4ZU4 - chains A and B; structure by X-ray diffraction, 1.70 A resolution.

Chain A (and B):
Name: WxcM-like protein
Organism: Shewanella denitrificans (strain OS217 / ATCC BAA-1090 / DSM 15013)
Notes: fragment: Ketosiomerase domain; chain B of this document is another copy of the same molecule, construct and numbering; everything in this record applies to it too
UniProtKB: Q12KT8 (Q12KT8_SHEDO); numbering as in UniProt (aligned over 160-304)
Sequence (148 residues; numbered 157 to 304; the number before each row is that of its first residue):
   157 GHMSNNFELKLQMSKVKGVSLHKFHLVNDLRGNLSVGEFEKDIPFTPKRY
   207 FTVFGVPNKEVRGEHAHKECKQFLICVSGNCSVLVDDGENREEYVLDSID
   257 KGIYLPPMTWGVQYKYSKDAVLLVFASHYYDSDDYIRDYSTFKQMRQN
Disordered / not traced: 157-160 (chain B: 157-160, 303-304)
Construct notes: expression tag (157-159)
Ion coordination: Na+: Asp294, Ser296 (shared with 2 residues of chain C)
Ligand contacts:
  - dTDP-4,6-dideoxy-4-formamido-glucose (4TG), molecule 1: His181, Val183, Arg187, Leu190, Val192
  - dTDP-4,6-dideoxy-4-formamido-glucose (4TG), molecule 2: Arg205, Phe207, Val209, Arg218, Gly219, His221, His223, Gln228, Thr265, Gly267, Gln269, Leu278, Val280, Tyr286, Tyr291
Reported in the primary citation:
  - binding site for dTDP-4,6-dideoxy-4-formamido-glucose: Arg187, Arg205, Phe207, Arg218, His221, His223, Gln228, Tyr286, Tyr291
  - catalytic residues: His221, His223

Chain A / chain B interface:
Contacting residue pairs (85):
  Phe180(A) - Tyr206(B)
  Leu182(A) - Phe210(B)  hydrophobic
  Leu186(A) - Pro213(B)
  Arg187(A) - Val212(B)
  Arg187(A) - Pro213(B)
  Arg187(A) - Glu216(B)  salt bridge
  Arg187(A) - Val217(B)
  Arg187(A) - Arg218(B)  hydrogen bond (backbone-side chain)
  Gly188(A) - Phe210(B)
  Gly188(A) - Gly211(B)
  Asn189(A) - Thr208(B)
  Asn189(A) - Val209(B)
  Asn189(A) - Phe210(B)  hydrogen bond (backbone-backbone)
  Asn189(A) - Gly211(B)
  Leu190(A) - Phe207(B)  hydrophobic
  Leu190(A) - Thr208(B)
  Ser191(A) - Phe207(B)
  Ser191(A) - Thr208(B)  hydrogen bond
  Val192(A) - Arg205(B)
  Val192(A) - Tyr206(B)
  Val192(A) - Phe207(B)  hydrophobic
  Gly193(A) - Arg205(B)
  Gly193(A) - Tyr206(B)  hydrogen bond (backbone-backbone)
  Glu194(A) - Lys204(B)
  Glu194(A) - Tyr285(B)
  Phe195(A) - Pro203(B)
  Phe195(A) - Lys204(B)  hydrogen bond (backbone-backbone)
  Phe195(A) - Arg205(B)
  Phe195(A) - Tyr285(B)  hydrogen bond (backbone-side chain)
  Ile199(A) - Tyr206(B)  hydrophobic
  Thr202(A) - Thr202(B)
  Pro203(A) - Phe195(B)
  Pro203(A) - Thr202(B)
  Lys204(A) - Glu194(B)
  Lys204(A) - Phe195(B)  hydrogen bond (backbone-backbone)
  Arg205(A) - Val192(B)
  Arg205(A) - Gly193(B)
  Arg205(A) - Glu194(B)
  Arg205(A) - Phe195(B)
  Tyr206(A) - Phe180(B)
  Tyr206(A) - Val192(B)
  Tyr206(A) - Gly193(B)  hydrogen bond (backbone-backbone)
  Tyr206(A) - Ile199(B)  hydrophobic
  Tyr206(A) - Ile231(B)
  Tyr206(A) - Phe281(B)  hydrophobic
  Phe207(A) - Leu190(B)  hydrophobic
  Phe207(A) - Ser191(B)
  Phe207(A) - Val192(B)  hydrophobic
  Thr208(A) - Asn189(B)
  Thr208(A) - Leu190(B)
  Thr208(A) - Ser191(B)  hydrogen bond
  Thr208(A) - Ile255(B)
  Val209(A) - Asn189(B)
  Val209(A) - Leu190(B)  hydrophobic
  Phe210(A) - Leu182(B)  hydrophobic
  Phe210(A) - Gly188(B)
  Phe210(A) - Asn189(B)  hydrogen bond (backbone-backbone)
  Phe210(A) - Ser191(B)
  Phe210(A) - Ile255(B)  hydrophobic
  Gly211(A) - Gly188(B)
  Val212(A) - Arg187(B)
  Pro213(A) - Leu186(B)
  Pro213(A) - Arg187(B)
  Pro213(A) - Gly188(B)
  Glu216(A) - Leu186(B)
  Glu216(A) - Arg187(B)
  Val217(A) - Arg187(B)
  Arg218(A) - Asp185(B)  salt bridge
  Arg218(A) - Arg187(B)  hydrogen bond (side chain-backbone)
  Arg218(A) - Gly188(B)
  Arg218(A) - Asn189(B)
  Ile231(A) - Tyr206(B)
  Val233(A) - Val233(B)  hydrophobic
  Val233(A) - Val277(B)
  Ser234(A) - Ser234(B)
  Ile255(A) - Thr208(B)
  Ile255(A) - Phe210(B)  hydrophobic
  Ile255(A) - Val277(B)  hydrophobic
  Val277(A) - Val233(B)
  Val277(A) - Ile255(B)  hydrophobic
  Phe281(A) - Phe281(B)  hydrophobic
  Tyr285(A) - Glu194(B)
  Tyr285(A) - Phe195(B)  hydrogen bond (side chain-backbone)
  Tyr285(A) - Lys197(B)
  Tyr286(A) - Glu194(B)  hydrogen bond (backbone-side chain)
Interface residues without a listed pair, chain A (39 interface residues in all): Glu196, Gly219, Leu279
Interface residues without a listed pair, chain B (40 interface residues in all): Glu196, Leu279, Tyr286

Summary:
39 residues of chain A and 40 residues of chain B are in contact, with 13 hydrogen bonds and 2 salt bridges.
Among the polar pairs are Arg187(A)-Glu216(B), Arg218(A)-Asp185(B) and Arg187(A)-Arg218(B). Chain A binds
dTDP-4,6-dideoxy-4-formamido-glucose. From the paper: catalytic residues His221(A) and His223(A); a binding
site for dTDP-4,6-dideoxy-4-formamido-glucose at Arg187(A), Arg205(A) and Phe207(A) among others.
Both chains are WxcM-like protein (Shewanella denitrificans (strain OS217 / ATCC BAA-1090 / DSM 15013)). Entry
4ZU4 (X-ray structure of the 3,4-ketoisomerase domain of FdtD from Shewanella denitrificans) was determined by
X-ray diffraction together with 4ZU5 and 4ZU7 from the same study.
